PDB entry 7QJ1 | electron microscopy, 7.00 A resolution (low resolution: residue-level contacts below are approximate; hydrogen-bond / salt-bridge calls are withheld) | chains b and a of the 16 polymer chains in the assembly

[Chain b]
Protein: Mitotic-spindle organizing protein 1
From: Homo sapiens
UniProtKB: Q08AG7 (MZT1_HUMAN); numbering as in UniProt (aligned over 1-82)
Amino-acid sequence (82 residues; numbered 1 to 82; the number before each row is that of its first residue):
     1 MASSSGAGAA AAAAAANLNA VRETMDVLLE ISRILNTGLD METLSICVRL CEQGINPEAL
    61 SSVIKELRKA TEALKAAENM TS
Disordered / not traced: 1-10, 76-82
UniProt features mapped onto this chain:
  - modified residue: Ala2 (N-acetylalanine)

[Chain a]
Protein: Gamma-tubulin complex component 3
From: Homo sapiens
UniProtKB: Q96CW5 (GCP3_HUMAN); residue numbers follow UniProt; this construct covers 1-907
Amino-acid sequence (907 residues; numbered 1 to 907; the number before each row is that of its first residue):
     1 MATPDQKSPN VLLQNLCCRI LGRSEADVAQ QFQYAVRVIG SNFAPTVERD EFLVAEKIKK
    61 ELIRQRREAD AALFSELHRK LHSQGVLKNK WSILYLLLSL SEDPRRQPSK VSSYATLFAQ
   121 ALPRDAHSTP YYYARPQTLP LSYQDRSAQS AQSSGSVGSS GISSIGLCAL SGPAPAPQSL
   181 LPGQSNQAPG VGDCLRQQLG SRLAWTLTAN QPSSQATTSK GVPSAVSRNM TRSRREGDTG
   241 GTMEITEAAL VRDILYVFQG IDGKNIKMNN TENCYKVEGK ANLSRSLRDT AVRLSELGWL
   301 HNKIRRYTDQ RSLDRSFGLV GQSFCAALHQ ELREYYRLLS VLHSQLQLED DQGVNLGLES
   361 SLTLRRLLVW TYDPKIRLKT LAALVDHCQG RKGGELASAV HAYTKTGDPY MRSLVQHILS
   421 LVSHPVLSFL YRWIYDGELE DTYHEFFVAS DPTVKTDRLW HDKYTLRKSM IPSFMTMDQS
   481 RKVLLIGKSI NFLHQVCHDQ TPTTKMIAVT KSAESPQDAA DLFTDLENAF QGKIDAAYFE
   541 TSKYLLDVLN KKYSLLDHMQ AMRRYLLLGQ GDFIRHLMDL LKPELVRPAT TLYQHNLTGI
   601 LETAVRATNA QFDSPEILRR LDVRLLEVSP GDTGWDVFSL DYHVDGPIAT VFTRECMSHY
   661 LRVFNFLWRA KRMEYILTDI RKGHMCNAKL LRNMPEFSGV LHQCHILASE MVHFIHQMQY
   721 YITFEVLECS WDELWNKVQQ AQDLDHIIAA HEVFLDTIIS RCLLDSDSRA LLNQLRAVFD
   781 QIIELQNAQD AIYRAALEEL QRRLQFEEKK KQREIEGQWG VTAAEEEEEN KRIGEFKESI
   841 PKMCSQLRIL THFYQGIVQQ FLVLLTTSSD ESLRFLSFRL DFNEHYKARE PRLRVSLGTR
   901 GRRSSHT
Disordered / not traced: 1-6, 106-112, 130-907
UniProt features mapped onto this chain:
  - modified residue: Ala2 (N-acetylalanine), Ser113 (Phosphoserine)

[How chain b and chain a interact]
Contacting residue pairs (62; chain b residue first):
  Ala20(b) with Gln84(a); Val86(a)
  Val21(b) with Val86(a)
  Glu23(b) with Gln84(a)
  Thr24(b) with Gln84(a)
  Val27(b) with Leu77(a); Lys80(a)
  Leu28(b) with Leu81(a)
  Ile31(b) with Leu97(a)
  Ser32(b) with Leu97(a)
  Leu35(b) with Leu97(a); Leu98(a); Leu100(a); Ser101(a); Glu102(a)
  Asn36(b) with Glu102(a); Asp103(a); Pro104(a)
  Thr37(b) with Leu97(a); Leu100(a)
  Thr43(b) with Arg19(a)
  Ile46(b) with Leu16(a); Arg19(a)
  Cys47(b) with Ile93(a)
  Leu50(b) with Leu16(a)
  Cys51(b) with Asn89(a); Ser92(a); Ile93(a)
  Gly54(b) with Phe43(a); Asn89(a)
  Ile55(b) with Phe43(a); Ser92(a)
  Asn56(b) with Asn42(a); Phe43(a); Ala44(a); Pro45(a); Thr46(a)
  Pro57(b) with Ser92(a); Tyr95(a); Leu96(a)
  Glu58(b) with Tyr95(a)
  Ala59(b) with Val38(a); Asn42(a)
  Leu60(b) with Leu96(a)
  Ser61(b) with Ser99(a); Leu100(a)
  Ser62(b) with Tyr34(a); Val38(a)
  Val63(b) with Tyr34(a); Val38(a)
  Ile64(b) with Leu16(a)
  Lys65(b) with Ser99(a); Leu100(a)
  Glu66(b) with Tyr34(a)
  Leu67(b) with Cys17(a); Ile20(a); Gln31(a)
  Arg68(b) with Ile20(a)
  Ala70(b) with Leu21(a); Gln31(a)
  Thr71(b) with Ile20(a)
  Leu74(b) with Arg23(a)
Interface residues without a listed pair, chain b (42 interface residues in all): Ile34, Leu39, Glu42, Leu44, Val48, Arg49, Glu52, Gln53
Interface residues without a listed pair, chain a (39 interface residues in all): Lys7, Leu12, Leu13, Ala35, Ile39, Phe74, Leu87

[Overview]
Chain b and chain a form an interface of 42 and 39 residues respectively.
Chain b is Mitotic-spindle organizing protein 1 and chain a is Gamma-tubulin complex component 3, both from
Homo sapiens; the structure, Structure of the recombinant human gamma-Tubulin Ring Complex 6-spoked assembly
intermediate (spokes 7-12, homogeneous dataset), was determined by electron microscopy (same publication as
7QJ0, 7QJ2, 7QJ3, 7QJ4, 7QJD and 7QJE).
